PDB entry 8PS5 | electron microscopy, 2.84 A resolution | chains A and B of the 6 polymer chains in the assembly

== Chain A (and B) ==
Protein: Shedu effector protein
From: Escherichia coli KTE10
Notes: chain B of this document is another copy of the same molecule, construct and numbering; everything in this record applies to it too
Sequence (411 residues; numbered -2 to 408; the number before each row is that of its first residue; numbers below 1 keep their minus sign (Ser-2 is residue -2)):
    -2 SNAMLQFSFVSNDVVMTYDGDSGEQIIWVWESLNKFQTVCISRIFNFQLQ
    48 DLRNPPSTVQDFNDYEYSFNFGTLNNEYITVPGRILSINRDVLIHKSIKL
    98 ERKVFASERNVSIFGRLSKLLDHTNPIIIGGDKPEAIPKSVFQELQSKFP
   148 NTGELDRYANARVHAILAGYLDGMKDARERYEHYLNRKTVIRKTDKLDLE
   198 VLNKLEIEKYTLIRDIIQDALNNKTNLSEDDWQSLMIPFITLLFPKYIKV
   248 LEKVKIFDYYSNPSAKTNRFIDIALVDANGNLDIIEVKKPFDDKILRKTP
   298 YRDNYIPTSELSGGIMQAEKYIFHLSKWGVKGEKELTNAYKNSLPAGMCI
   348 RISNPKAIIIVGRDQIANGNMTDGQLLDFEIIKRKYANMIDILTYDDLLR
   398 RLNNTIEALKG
Disordered / not traced: -2 to 0
From the paper describing this entry:
  - binding site for 40 nt DNA substrate: Trp25, Arg154, Tyr181, Lys263
  - binding site for 40 nt DNA substrate: Arg106, Lys116, Tyr256
  - mutagenesis - E226A, D269A, E283A, K285A: abolished catalytic activity on dsDNA

== Interface between chain A and chain B ==
Contacting residue pairs - 161 pairs, chain A then chain B:
  Arg40(A) with Asp153(B), salt bridge
  Ser104(A) with Val160(B)
  Arg106(A) with Thr149(B); Leu152(B); Asp153(B), salt bridge; Ala156(B)
  Val108(A) with Ala156(B), hydrophobic; Asn157(B); Val160(B), hydrophobic
  Ile110(A) with Leu164(B)
  Arg113(A) with Asn157(B), hydrogen bond; Val160(B); His161(B); Leu164(B)
  Leu114(A) with Leu164(B); Leu168(B), hydrophobic
  Leu117(A) with His161(B); Leu164(B), hydrophobic; Ala165(B)
  Asp119(A) with Lys172(B), salt bridge
  Ile134(A) with Tyr167(B)
  Val138(A) with Tyr167(B), hydrophobic
  Leu142(A) with Ile163(B), hydrophobic; Tyr167(B), hydrophobic
  Lys145(A) with Ile163(B)
  Phe146(A) with Val160(B), hydrophobic; Ile163(B), hydrophobic
  Pro147(A) with Val160(B)
  Glu151(A) with Tyr155(B), hydrogen bond; Arg159(B), salt bridge
  Leu152(A) with Leu152(B); Tyr155(B), hydrophobic
  Asp153(A) with Arg113(B), salt bridge
  Tyr155(A) with Glu151(B); Leu152(B), hydrophobic; Arg154(B), hydrogen bond; Tyr155(B), hydrophobic; Phe288(B), hydrophobic
  Ala156(A) with Arg113(B); Pro147(B)
  Asn157(A) with Arg113(B), hydrogen bond; Leu117(B)
  Ala158(A) with Phe288(B)
  Arg159(A) with Lys145(B); Pro147(B); Phe288(B), hydrogen bond (side chain-backbone)
  Val160(A) with Arg113(B); Leu117(B), hydrophobic; Leu142(B), hydrophobic; Phe146(B), hydrophobic; Pro147(B)
  Ala162(A) with Phe288(B), hydrophobic; Asp289(B); Lys291(B)
  Ile163(A) with Glu141(B); Leu142(B), hydrophobic; Lys145(B)
  Leu164(A) with Leu114(B), hydrophobic; Ile134(B), hydrophobic; Val138(B), hydrophobic; Leu142(B), hydrophobic
  Ala165(A) with Ser306(B)
  Gly166(A) with Arg294(B), hydrogen bond (backbone-side chain)
  Tyr167(A) with Pro135(B); Val138(B); Arg294(B), hydrogen bond; Lys295(B), hydrogen bond (side chain-backbone); Thr296(B), hydrogen bond (side chain-backbone)
  Leu168(A) with Ile134(B), hydrophobic
  Gly170(A) with Leu118(B); Asp119(B); His120(B)
  Met171(A) with Leu117(B); Leu118(B), hydrophobic
  Lys172(A) with Lys116(B), hydrogen bond (side chain-backbone); Leu117(B), hydrogen bond (backbone-backbone); Asp119(B)
  Ala174(A) with Leu117(B), hydrophobic
  Arg175(A) with Phe288(B); Glu307(B), salt bridge
  Tyr178(A) with Tyr155(B), hydrogen bond; Phe288(B), hydrophobic
  Glu179(A) with Glu226(B); Lys286(B), salt bridge; Phe288(B)
  Leu182(A) with Tyr155(B); Arg159(B); Asn223(B); Ser225(B); Lys286(B)
  Asn183(A) with Ser225(B); Glu226(B); Asp227(B), hydrogen bond (side chain-backbone)
  Lys185(A) with Arg159(B)
  Thr186(A) with Asp228(B), hydrogen bond
  Val187(A) with Arg159(B); Ala162(B); Ile163(B), hydrophobic; Gly166(B); Leu224(B), hydrophobic; Asp228(B), hydrogen bond (backbone-side chain)
  Ile188(A) with Asp228(B); Ser231(B)
  Arg189(A) with Gly166(B); Tyr167(B), hydrogen bond (side chain-backbone)
  Asp192(A) with Gly170(B); Met171(B); Arg175(B)
  Lys193(A) with Met171(B)
  Leu194(A) with Met171(B); Arg175(B)
  Asp195(A) with Tyr178(B)
  Leu196(A) with Tyr178(B); Pro235(B), hydrophobic
  Val198(A) with Tyr178(B); Leu182(B), hydrophobic; Lys185(B)
  Leu199(A) with Tyr178(B), hydrogen bond (backbone-side chain); Tyr181(B), hydrophobic; Lys206(B); Leu209(B), hydrophobic; Leu239(B), hydrophobic
  Leu202(A) with Tyr181(B); Lys185(B); Arg189(B); Leu202(B), hydrophobic
  Glu203(A) with Glu203(B); Lys206(B), salt bridge
  Glu205(A) with Arg189(B), salt bridge; Leu194(B)
  Lys206(A) with Leu199(B); Glu203(B)
  Tyr207(A) with Pro242(B)
  Leu209(A) with Leu194(B); Leu199(B), hydrophobic
  Pro235(A) with Leu196(B), hydrophobic
  Phe236(A) with Leu196(B), hydrophobic
  Leu239(A) with Leu196(B), hydrophobic
  Pro242(A) with Tyr207(B); Pro242(B), hydrophobic
  Ile245(A) with Asn401(B); Thr402(B); Ala405(B)
  Ala275(A) with Arg398(B); Asn401(B), hydrogen bond (backbone-side chain)
  Asn276(A) with Arg398(B), hydrogen bond
  Pro342(A) with Ala405(B)
  Met345(A) with Asn401(B)
  Arg348(A) with Glu377(B), salt bridge; Arg381(B)
  Ser350(A) with Arg381(B)
  Arg397(A) with Ala275(B); Asn276(B), hydrogen bond
  Arg398(A) with Ala275(B); Asn276(B)
  Asn401(A) with Ala275(B), hydrogen bond (side chain-backbone); Pro342(B); Met345(B)
  Thr402(A) with Ile245(B)
  Glu404(A) with Pro342(B)
  Ala405(A) with Ile245(B), hydrophobic
Other interface residues (no listed pair), chain A (83 interface residues in all): Leu118, Pro135, His161, Glu197, Asn200, Glu377, Lys380, Arg381
Other interface residues (no listed pair), chain B (89 interface residues in all): Glu132, Asn148, Asp169, Ala174, Ile213, Phe236, Arg348, Ser350, Glu404

== Overview ==
83 residues of chain A and 89 residues of chain B are in contact; the contacts include 21 hydrogen bonds and
10 salt bridges. Polar pairs include Arg40(A)-Asp153(B), Arg106(A)-Asp153(B) and Asp119(A)-Lys172(B). The
paper reports a binding site for 40 nt DNA substrate at Trp25(A), Arg154(A) and Tyr181(A) among others; E226A,
D269A and E283A of chain A, among others, abolish catalytic activity on dsDNA.
Both chains are Shedu effector protein (Escherichia coli KTE10). Entry 8PS5 (Escherichia coli SduA complex
bound to DNA) was determined by electron microscopy together with 8PS4 and 8PS6 from the same study.
